3NAB - chains L and H; structure by X-ray diffraction, 2.32 A resolution.

Chain L:
Molecule: Fab15 Mut6 light chain
Organism: Homo sapiens
Amino-acid sequence (214 residues; row label = number of the first residue in the row):
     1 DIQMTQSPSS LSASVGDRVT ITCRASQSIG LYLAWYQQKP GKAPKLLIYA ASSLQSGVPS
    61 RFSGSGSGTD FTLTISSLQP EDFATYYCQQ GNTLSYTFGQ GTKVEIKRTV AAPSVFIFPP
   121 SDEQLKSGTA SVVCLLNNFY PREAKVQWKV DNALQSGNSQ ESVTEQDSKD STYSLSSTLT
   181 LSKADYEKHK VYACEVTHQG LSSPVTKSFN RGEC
Disulfide bonds: Cys23-Cys88, Cys134-Cys194
Bound ions: Zn2+ site 1: Asn138 (shared with His164(H) of chain H); Zn2+ site 2: Asp151, His189 (together with acetate ion)

Chain H:
Molecule: Fab15 Mut6 heavy chain
Organism: Homo sapiens
Notes: engineered mutation(s): V34I, G35S, F50R, A60S, Q66H
Amino-acid sequence (222 residues; each row starts with the number of its first residue; a row labelled like 82A-82C holds insertion residues (82A, then the next letters in order)):
     1 EVQLVQSGAE VKKPGESLKI SCKGSGYSFT NYWISWVRQM PGKGLEWMGR ID
   52A P
    53 SDSYTNYSPS FQGHVTISAD KSISTAYLQW
82A-82C SSL
    83 KASDTAMYYC ARELYQGY
100A-100D MDTF
   101 DSWGQGTLVT VSSASTKGPS VFPLAPCSRS TSESTAALGC LVKDYFPEPV TVSWNSGALT
   161 SGVHTFPAVL QSSGLYSLSS VVTVPSSSLG TKTYTCNVDH KPSNTKVDKR VESK
Unresolved in the structure: 129-132, 190
Disulfide bonds: Cys22-Cys92, Cys140-Cys196
Bound ions: Zn2+ site 1 near Asp54 (its only coordinating residue here); Zn2+ site 2: His164 (shared with Asn138(L) of chain L)

Interface between chain L and chain H:
Contacting residue pairs (81; chain L residue first):
  Tyr32(L) with Met100A(H), hydrophobic
  Leu33(L) with Met100A(H)
  Ala34(L) with Met100A(H), hydrophobic
  Tyr36(L) with Thr100C(H); Phe100D(H), hydrogen bond (side chain-backbone)
  Gln38(L) with Gln39(H), hydrogen bond; Tyr91(H), hydrogen bond
  Lys42(L) with Tyr91(H), hydrogen bond (backbone-side chain)
  Ala43(L) with Tyr91(H), hydrophobic; Trp103(H), hydrophobic; Gly104(H)
  Pro44(L) with Leu45(H), hydrophobic; Trp103(H)
  Leu46(L) with Gln98(H); Thr100C(H); Phe100D(H); Asp101(H)
  Tyr49(L) with Gln98(H); Gly99(H); Thr100C(H)
  Ala50(L) with Gly99(H); Met100A(H), hydrogen bond (backbone-side chain)
  Gln55(L) with Gln98(H), hydrogen bond
  Tyr87(L) with Gln39(H); Lys43(H); Gly44(H); Leu45(H), hydrophobic
  Gln89(L) with Met100A(H); Asp100B(H); Phe100D(H)
  Leu94(L) with Trp47(H), hydrophobic; Arg50(H); Asn58(H)
  Ser95(L) with Trp47(H); Ser60(H); Pro61(H)
  Tyr96(L) with Trp47(H); Glu95(H); Asp100B(H), hydrogen bond
  Phe98(L) with Leu45(H); Phe100D(H), hydrophobic
  Phe116(L) with Thr135(H); Ala137(H), hydrophobic
  Phe118(L) with Leu124(H); Ala125(H); Pro126(H); Ala137(H)
  Pro119(L) with Ala125(H)
  Ser121(L) with Phe122(H); Pro123(H)
  Glu123(L) with Phe122(H); Pro123(H); Lys209(H), salt bridge
  Gln124(L) with Phe122(H); Lys143(H)
  Thr129(L) with Lys143(H)
  Ser131(L) with Leu141(H); Lys143(H)
  Leu135(L) with Ala137(H), hydrophobic; Phe166(H), hydrophobic; Val181(H), hydrophobic
  Asn137(L) with His164(H); Thr183(H)
  Asn138(L) with His164(H), hydrogen bond
  Gln160(L) with Val169(H); Leu170(H); Gln171(H)
  Glu161(L) with Val169(H)
  Ser162(L) with Phe166(H); Pro167(H), hydrogen bond (side chain-backbone)
  Val163(L) with Pro167(H)
  Thr164(L) with Phe166(H)
  Asp167(L) with His164(H)
  Ser174(L) with His164(H), hydrogen bond; Phe166(H)
  Leu175(L) with Phe166(H)
  Ser176(L) with Phe166(H); Ser179(H)
  Phe209(L) with Cys127(H), hydrophobic
  Cys214(L) with Cys127(H), disulfide; Ser128(H)
Interface residues without a listed pair, chain L (42 interface residues in all): Ile117, Val133
Interface residues without a listed pair, chain H (47 interface residues in all): Val37, Tyr59, Tyr100, Ala136, Leu138, Thr165
Disulfides between the chains: Cys214(L)-Cys127(H)

Overview:
The interface between chain L and chain H involves 42 residues on one side and 47 on the other; the contacts
include 1 disulfide bond, 10 hydrogen bonds and 1 salt bridge. Polar pairs include Glu123(L)-Lys209(H),
Tyr36(L)-Phe100D(H) and Gln38(L)-Gln39(H).
Here chain L is Fab15 Mut6 light chain and chain H is Fab15 Mut6 heavy chain, both from Homo sapiens. Entry
3NAB (Crystal Structure of fab15 Mut6) was determined by X-ray diffraction.
